Entry 5IW4 (X-ray diffraction, 2.60 A resolution); this record covers chains A and B.

[Chain A (and B)]
Name: NADH pyrophosphatase
From: Escherichia coli B354
Notes: EC 3.6.1.22; chain B of this document is another copy of the same molecule, construct and numbering; everything in this record applies to it too
Reference sequence: D6JHV3 (D6JHV3_ECOLX); residues 1-257 here = UniProt positions 1-257
Chain sequence (258 residues; each row starts with the number of its first residue; numbering starts at 0):
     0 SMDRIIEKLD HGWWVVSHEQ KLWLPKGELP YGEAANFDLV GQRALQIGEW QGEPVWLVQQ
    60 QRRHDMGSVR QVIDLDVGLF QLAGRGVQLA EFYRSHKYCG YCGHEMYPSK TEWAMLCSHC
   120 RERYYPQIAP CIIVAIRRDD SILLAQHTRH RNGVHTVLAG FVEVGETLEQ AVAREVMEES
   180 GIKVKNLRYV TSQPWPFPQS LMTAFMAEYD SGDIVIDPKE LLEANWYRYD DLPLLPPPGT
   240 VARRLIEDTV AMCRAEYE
Unresolved in the structure: 257 (chain B: fully traced)
Differences from the reference sequence: expression tag (0)
Ion coordination: Zn2+: Cys-98, Cys-101, Cys-116, Cys-119
Ligand contacts: NAD (nicotinamide-adenine-dinucleotide): Gln-126, Ala-128, Cys-130, Ile-132, Arg-148, Ala-158, Gly-159, Phe-160, Gln-192, Trp-194, Phe-196, Ser-199, Met-201, Thr-239, Val-240, Ala-241
What the authors report for this chain:
  - binding site for NAD: Tyr-124, Ile-132, Ala-158, Phe-160, Gln-192, Trp-194, Met-201, Thr-239, Val-240, Ala-241
  - catalytic residues: Glu-174, Glu-219
  - catalytic residues: Glu-178 (proposed by the authors, not directly observed)
  - mutagenesis - Y124A, F160A, E174Q, E178Q, W194A, E219Q: abolished catalytic activity
  - mutagenesis - R69A: unchanged catalytic activity
  - self-association interface (contacts with another copy of this molecule); pairs are residue here / residue on that copy: Tyr-188/Tyr-188 (pi stacking)
  - mutagenesis - E178Q: unchanged binding to RNAs bound
  - mutagenesis - P236A: decreased catalytic activity

[How chain A and chain B interact]
Contacting residue pairs - 77 pairs, chain A then chain B:
  Gln-80(A) with Gly-164(B), hydrogen bond (side chain-backbone); Thr-166(B); Gln-169(B), hydrogen bond
  Arg-84(A) with Glu-162(B), salt bridge; Val-163(B), hydrogen bond (side chain-backbone)
  Gln-87(A) with Val-163(B)
  Glu-90(A) with Tyr-100(B), hydrogen bond
  Arg-93(A) with Gly-99(B); Tyr-100(B); Glu-121(B), salt bridge
  Ser-94(A) with Gly-99(B); Tyr-100(B); Tyr-123(B), hydrogen bond (backbone-side chain)
  His-95(A) with Gly-99(B)
  Lys-96(A) with Gly-99(B), hydrogen bond (backbone-backbone); Tyr-100(B)
  Tyr-97(A) with Cys-98(B); Gly-99(B), hydrogen bond (backbone-backbone); Tyr-100(B); Cys-101(B); Gly-102(B)
  Cys-98(A) with Tyr-97(B)
  Gly-99(A) with Ser-94(B); His-95(B); Lys-96(B), hydrogen bond (backbone-backbone); Tyr-97(B), hydrogen bond (backbone-backbone)
  Tyr-100(A) with Glu-90(B), hydrogen bond; Arg-93(B); Ser-94(B); Tyr-97(B)
  Cys-101(A) with Tyr-97(B)
  Gly-102(A) with Tyr-97(B)
  Glu-121(A) with Arg-93(B), salt bridge
  Tyr-123(A) with Ser-94(B), hydrogen bond (side chain-backbone)
  Tyr-124(A) with Gln-126(B), hydrogen bond (backbone-side chain)
  Pro-125(A) with Gln-126(B), hydrogen bond (backbone-side chain); Val-163(B), hydrophobic
  Gln-126(A) with Tyr-124(B), hydrogen bond (side chain-backbone); Pro-125(B), hydrogen bond (side chain-backbone); Gln-126(B)
  Ile-127(A) with Ile-127(B); Val-161(B); Glu-162(B); Val-163(B)
  Val-161(A) with Ile-127(B)
  Glu-162(A) with Ile-127(B)
  Val-163(A) with Arg-84(B), hydrogen bond (backbone-side chain); Gln-87(B); Pro-125(B), hydrophobic; Ile-127(B)
  Gly-164(A) with Gln-80(B); Pro-193(B)
  Glu-165(A) with Leu-200(B)
  Thr-166(A) with Gln-80(B); Ser-191(B); Gln-192(B); Pro-193(B)
  Leu-167(A) with Tyr-188(B); Ser-191(B), hydrogen bond (backbone-side chain); Leu-200(B), hydrophobic
  Glu-168(A) with Tyr-188(B), hydrogen bond; Thr-190(B); Ser-191(B), hydrogen bond
  Gln-169(A) with Gln-80(B)
  Tyr-188(A) with Leu-167(B); Glu-168(B), hydrogen bond; Tyr-188(B), hydrophobic
  Thr-190(A) with Glu-168(B)
  Ser-191(A) with Thr-166(B); Leu-167(B), hydrogen bond (side chain-backbone); Glu-168(B), hydrogen bond
  Pro-193(A) with Gly-164(B); Glu-165(B); Thr-166(B)
  Leu-200(A) with Pro-129(B), hydrophobic; Glu-165(B); Leu-167(B), hydrophobic
Interface residues without a listed pair, chain A (37 interface residues in all): Pro-129, Thr-202, Phe-204
Interface residues without a listed pair, chain B (39 interface residues in all): Leu-88, Thr-202, Phe-204

[In short]
Chain A and chain B form an interface of 37 and 39 residues respectively; the contacts include 22 hydrogen
bonds and 3 salt bridges. Polar contacts include Arg-84(A)/Glu-162(B), Arg-93(A)/Glu-121(B) and
Gln-80(A)/Gly-164(B). From the paper: catalytic residues Glu-174(A), Glu-219(A) and Glu-178(A); Y124A, F160A
and E174Q of chain A, among others, abolish catalytic activity; 8 substitutions were tested in all.
Chain A and chain B are both NADH pyrophosphatase (Escherichia coli B354); the structure, Crystal structure of
E. coli NudC in complex with NAD, was determined by X-ray diffraction (same publication as 5IW5).
